1QN3 - chains A and D of the 3 polymer chains in the assembly; structure by X-ray diffraction, 1.95 A resolution.

# Chain A
Name: Transcription initiation factor tfiid-1
Organism: Arabidopsis thaliana
UniProtKB: P28147 (TF21_ARATH); residue numbers follow UniProt; this construct covers 1-200
Sequence (200 residues; numbered 1 to 200; the number before each row is that of its first residue):
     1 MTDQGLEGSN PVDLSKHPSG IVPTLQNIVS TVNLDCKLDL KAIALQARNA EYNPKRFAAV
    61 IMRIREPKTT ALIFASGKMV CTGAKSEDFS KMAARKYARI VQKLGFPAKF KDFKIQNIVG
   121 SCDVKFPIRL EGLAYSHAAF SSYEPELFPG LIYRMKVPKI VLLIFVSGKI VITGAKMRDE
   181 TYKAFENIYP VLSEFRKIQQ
Disordered / not traced: 1-15, 199-200
Curated features (UniProtKB/Swiss-Prot):
  - modified residue: Thr2 (N-acetylthreonine)
Reported in the primary citation:
  - binding site for the 14-nt DNA strand: Phe57, Phe74
  - specificity-determining residues: Leu72
  - binding site for the 14-nt DNA strand (chain D): Phe57
  - specificity-determining residues: Val29, Val119, Leu163 (proposed by the authors, not directly observed)

# Chain D
Molecule: 14-nt DNA strand
Sequence (14 nucleotides; row label = number of the first residue in the row):
   215 TGCCCGTTTA TAGC

# How chain A and chain D interact
Residue-residue contacts - 33 pairs, chain A then chain D:
  Gln26(A) - DT223(D)  sugar contact
  Gln26(A) - DA224(D)  sugar contact
  Asn27(A) - DT222(D)  hydrogen bond to the base
  Asn27(A) - DT223(D)  hydrogen bond to the base
  Val29(A) - DT222(D)  base contact
  Arg56(A) - DC219(D)  sugar contact
  Arg56(A) - DG220(D)  salt bridge to the phosphate
  Arg56(A) - DT221(D)  salt bridge to the phosphate
  Phe57(A) - DC219(D)  base contact
  Phe57(A) - DG220(D)  base contact
  Ile61(A) - DT221(D)  phosphate contact
  Arg63(A) - DT221(D)  phosphate contact
  Arg63(A) - DT222(D)  salt bridge to the phosphate
  Thr70(A) - DT221(D)  phosphate contact
  Thr70(A) - DT222(D)  hydrogen bond to the phosphate
  Thr82(A) - DT221(D)  base contact
  Thr82(A) - DT222(D)  hydrogen bond to the sugar
  Gly83(A) - DT222(D)  phosphate contact
  Val119(A) - DT223(D)  base contact
  Val119(A) - DA224(D)  base contact
  Ser121(A) - DA224(D)  sugar contact
  Phe148(A) - DT225(D)  base contact
  Phe148(A) - DA226(D)  base contact
  Pro149(A) - DA226(D)  base contact
  Pro149(A) - DG227(D)  sugar contact
  Leu163(A) - DT225(D)  base contact
  Phe165(A) - DT225(D)  base contact
  Phe165(A) - DA226(D)  sugar contact
  Ser167(A) - DA226(D)  hydrogen bond to the phosphate
  Lys169(A) - DT225(D)  salt bridge to the phosphate
  Lys169(A) - DA226(D)  phosphate contact
  Val171(A) - DA224(D)  base contact
  Val171(A) - DT225(D)  sugar contact
Interface residues without a listed pair, chain A (22 interface residues in all): Lys68, Leu72, Lys85

# Overview
The interface between chain A and chain D involves 22 residues on one side and 9 on the other, with 5 hydrogen
bonds and 4 salt bridges. Polar pairs include Asn27(A)-DT222(D), Asn27(A)-DT223(D) and Thr82(A)-DT222(D). From
the paper: a binding site for the 14-nt DNA strand at Phe57(A) and Phe74(A); a binding site for the 14-nt DNA
strand (chain D) at Phe57(A).
Here chain A is Transcription initiation factor tfiid-1 (Arabidopsis thaliana) and chain D is a 14-nt DNA
strand. Entry 1QN3 (Crystal structure of the C(-25) Adenovirus major late promoter TATA box variant bound to
wild-type TBP ...) was determined by X-ray diffraction together with 1QN4, 1QN5, 1QN6, 1QN7, 1QN8, 1QN9 and 4
further entries from the same study.
